8QYK - chains A and F of the 7 polymer chains in the assembly; structure by electron microscopy, 2.07 A resolution.

[Chain A]
Protein: Anti-phage defense ZorAB system ZorA
From: Escherichia coli
UniProtKB: A0A0V7WZR2 (A0A0V7WZR2_ECOLX); residues 1-359 here = UniProt positions 1-359
Chain sequence (495 residues; row label = number of the first residue in the row):
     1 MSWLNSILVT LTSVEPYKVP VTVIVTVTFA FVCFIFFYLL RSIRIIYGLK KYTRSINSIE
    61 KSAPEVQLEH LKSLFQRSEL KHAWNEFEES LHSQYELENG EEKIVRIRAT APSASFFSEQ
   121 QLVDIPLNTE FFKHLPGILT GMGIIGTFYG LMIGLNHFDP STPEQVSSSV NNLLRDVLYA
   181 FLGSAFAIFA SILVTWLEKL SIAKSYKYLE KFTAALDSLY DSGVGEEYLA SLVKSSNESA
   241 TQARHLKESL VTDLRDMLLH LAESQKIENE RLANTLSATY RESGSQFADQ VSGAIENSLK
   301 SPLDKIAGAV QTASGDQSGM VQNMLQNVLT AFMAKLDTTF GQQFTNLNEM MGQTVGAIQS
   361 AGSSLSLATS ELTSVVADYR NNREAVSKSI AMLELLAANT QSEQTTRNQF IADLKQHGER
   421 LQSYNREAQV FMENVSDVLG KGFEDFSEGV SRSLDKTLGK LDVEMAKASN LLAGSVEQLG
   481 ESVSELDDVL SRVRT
Disordered / not traced: 266-495
Construct notes: expression tag (360-495)
Bound ions: Ca2+ site 1: Glu86, Glu89 (shared with 2 residues of chain B); Ca2+ site 2: Asp217, Tyr220 (shared with 2 residues of chain E)
From the paper describing this entry:
  - mutagenesis - L250G/L254G/L258G/L261G, L250N/L254N/L258N/L261N: decreased stability in response to TMD domain

[Chain F]
Protein: Membrane protein
From: Escherichia coli
UniProtKB: A0A0V7WZP0 (A0A0V7WZP0_ECOLX); residue numbers follow UniProt; this construct covers 1-246
Chain sequence (246 residues; row label = number of the first residue in the row):
     1 MFGNAFGVKK RRSDEAEKPF WISYADLMTA MMVLFLVVMV ASLSSVTQRI QRAEQGEKAR
    61 GQDISRLCER LELHARNVNK NIVVDCHDNR ISFGEAGRFA HNQFFLNAEG QKALQDVVPL
   121 VLEASNSEEG KKWFKQIVIE GFTDTDGSYL YNLHLSLQRS EWVMCSLLDS RSPLQKNISA
   181 EQQLQIRKLF LAGGVSFNNA KESKEASRRV ELRMQFFGLK DKRDKADEVD FPPVVNKEVC
   241 QLVMPL
Cystine bridges: Cys68-Cys86, Cys165-Cys240
From the paper describing this entry:
  - mutagenesis - D26N: abolished localization to ZorD
  - mutagenesis - Y151A/N152A/L155A/R159A: decreased stability

[How chain A and chain F interact]
Residue-residue contacts (24):
  Thr110(A) with Asn4(F), hydrogen bond (backbone-side chain)
  Ala111(A) with Asn4(F); Phe6(F)
  Pro112(A) with Asn4(F)
  Ala114(A) with Val8(F), hydrophobic
  Ser115(A) with Phe6(F), hydrogen bond (side chain-backbone); Gly7(F); Val8(F), hydrogen bond (side chain-backbone)
  Phe116(A) with Phe6(F), hydrophobic
  Glu119(A) with Lys10(F), salt bridge
  Asp124(A) with Lys10(F), salt bridge
  Lys133(A) with Asp14(F), salt bridge
  Leu151(A) with Met32(F), hydrophobic
  Phe158(A) with Val40(F), hydrophobic
  Pro163(A) with Gln51(F)
  Val166(A) with Ser44(F)
  Ser167(A) with Gln48(F)
  Leu173(A) with Val40(F), hydrophobic
  Val177(A) with Val33(F), hydrophobic
  Phe181(A) with Thr29(F); Val33(F), hydrophobic
  Ile188(A) with Asp26(F)
  Tyr206(A) with Lys10(F), hydrogen bond
  Leu229(A) with Phe2(F), hydrophobic
Interface residues without a listed pair, chain A (25 interface residues in all): Gln120, Thr147, Leu155, Val170, Leu174
Interface residues without a listed pair, chain F (18 interface residues in all): Ala30, Leu36, Val37

[Summary]
Chain A and chain F form an interface of 25 and 18 residues respectively; the contacts include 4 hydrogen
bonds and 3 salt bridges. Among the polar pairs are Glu119(A)-Lys10(F), Asp124(A)-Lys10(F) and
Lys133(A)-Asp14(F). The paper reports that L250G/L254G/L258G/L261G and L250N/L254N/L258N/L261N of chain A
reduce stability in response to TMD domain; D26N of chain F abolishes localization to ZorD.
Here chain A is Anti-phage defense ZorAB system ZorA and chain F is Membrane protein, both from Escherichia
coli. Entry 8QYK (Zorya anti-bacteriophage defense system ZorAB, ZorA delta_359-592, ZorA tail middle
deletion) was determined by electron microscopy, deposited together with 8QYD, 8QYH and 8QYY.
